Entry 4AM3 (X-ray diffraction, 3.00 A resolution); this record covers chains C and E of the 7 polymer chains in the assembly.

# Chain C
Protein: Polyribonucleotide nucleotidyltransferase
From: Caulobacter vibrioides
Notes: EC 2.7.7.8
Reference sequence: Q9AC32 (PNP_CAUCR); residues 1-712 here = UniProt positions 1-712
Amino-acid sequence (717 residues; each row starts with the number of its first residue; numbers below 1 keep their minus sign (Gly-4 is residue -4)):
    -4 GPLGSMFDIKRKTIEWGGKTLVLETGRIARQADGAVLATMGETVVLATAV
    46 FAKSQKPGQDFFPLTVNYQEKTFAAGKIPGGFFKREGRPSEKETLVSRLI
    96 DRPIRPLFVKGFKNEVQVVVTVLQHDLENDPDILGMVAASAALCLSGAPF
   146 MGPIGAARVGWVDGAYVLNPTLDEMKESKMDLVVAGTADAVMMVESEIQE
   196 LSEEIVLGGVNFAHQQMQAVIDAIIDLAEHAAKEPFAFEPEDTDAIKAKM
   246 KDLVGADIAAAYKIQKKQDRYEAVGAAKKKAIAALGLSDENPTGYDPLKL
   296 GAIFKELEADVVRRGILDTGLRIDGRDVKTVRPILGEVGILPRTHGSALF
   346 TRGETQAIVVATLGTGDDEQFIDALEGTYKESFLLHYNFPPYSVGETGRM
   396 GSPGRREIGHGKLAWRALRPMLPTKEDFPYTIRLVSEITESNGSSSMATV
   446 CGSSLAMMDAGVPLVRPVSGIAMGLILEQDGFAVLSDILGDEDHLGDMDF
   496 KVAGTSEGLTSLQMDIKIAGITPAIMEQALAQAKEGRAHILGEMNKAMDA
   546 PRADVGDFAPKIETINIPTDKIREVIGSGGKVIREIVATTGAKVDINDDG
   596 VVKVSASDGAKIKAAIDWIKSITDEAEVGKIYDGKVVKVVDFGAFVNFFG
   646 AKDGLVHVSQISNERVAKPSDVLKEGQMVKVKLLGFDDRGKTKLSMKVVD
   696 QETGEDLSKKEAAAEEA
Disordered / not traced: -4 to -2, 620-712
Differences from the reference sequence: expression tag (-4 to 0)
What the authors report for this chain:
  - binding site for the 9-nt RNA strand: Phe77
  - binding site for the 9-nt RNA strand (chain E): Gly572 to Gly575

# Chain E
Molecule: 9-nt RNA strand
From: Escherichia coli
Notes: fragment: co-purified rna from e. coli expression strain
Sequence (9 nucleotides; row label = number of the first residue in the row):
     1 UAACUUUGG

# Interface between chain C and chain E
Residue-residue contacts (17; chain C residue first):
  Gly75(C) with G8(E), base contact
  Gly76(C) with G8(E), base contact
  Phe77(C) with G8(E), hydrogen bond to the sugar; G9(E), stacking on the base
  Phe78(C) with G9(E), sugar contact
  Asp368(C) with G8(E), base contact
  Ile567(C) with A2(E), base contact
  Arg568(C) with U1(E), salt bridge to the phosphate; A2(E), sugar contact
  Glu569(C) with U1(E), hydrogen bond to the sugar
  Ile571(C) with A2(E), sugar contact
  Gly572(C) with U1(E), base contact; A2(E), sugar contact
  Ser573(C) with U1(E), hydrogen bond to the base; A3(E), phosphate contact
  Gly574(C) with A3(E), hydrogen bond to the phosphate
  Asp593(C) with A2(E), base contact
Other interface residues (no listed pair), chain C (14 interface residues in all): Gly575

# In short
14 residues of chain C face 5 of chain E across their interface, with 4 hydrogen bonds, 1 salt bridge and 1
aromatic stacking contact. Among the polar pairs are Ser573(C)-U1(E), Phe77(C)-G8(E) and Glu569(C)-U1(E). From
the paper: a binding site for the 9-nt RNA strand at Phe77(C); a binding site for the 9-nt RNA strand (chain
E) at Gly572(C).
Here chain C is Polyribonucleotide nucleotidyltransferase (Caulobacter vibrioides) and chain E is a 9-nt RNA
strand (Escherichia coli). Entry 4AM3 (Crystal structure of C. crescentus PNPase bound to RNA) was determined
by X-ray diffraction together with 4AID and 4AIM from the same study.
